PDB entry 5UKM | X-ray diffraction, 3.03 A resolution | chains B and G of the 3 polymer chains in the assembly

== Chain B ==
Protein: Guanine nucleotide-binding protein G(I)/G(S)/G(T) subunit beta-1
From: Homo sapiens
Reference sequence: P62873 (GBB1_HUMAN); residues 2-340 here = UniProt positions 2-340
Sequence (350 residues; row label = number of the first residue in the row; numbers below 1 keep their minus sign (Met-9 is residue -9)):
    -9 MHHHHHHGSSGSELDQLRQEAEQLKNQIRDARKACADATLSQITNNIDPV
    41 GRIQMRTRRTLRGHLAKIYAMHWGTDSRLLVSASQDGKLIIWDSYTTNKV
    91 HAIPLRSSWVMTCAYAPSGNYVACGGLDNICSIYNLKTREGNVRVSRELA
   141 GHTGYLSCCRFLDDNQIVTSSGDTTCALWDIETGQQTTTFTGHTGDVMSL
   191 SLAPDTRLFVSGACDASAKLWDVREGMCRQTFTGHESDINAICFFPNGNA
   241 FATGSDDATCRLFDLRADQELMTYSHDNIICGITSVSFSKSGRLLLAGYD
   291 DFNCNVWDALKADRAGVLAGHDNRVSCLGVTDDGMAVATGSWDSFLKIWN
Unresolved in the structure: -9 to 1
Construct notes: expression tag (-9 to 1)
Swiss-Prot annotation at these positions:
  - modified residue: Ser2 (N-acetylserine), His266 (Phosphohistidine)
  - natural variant: Leu30 (L30F: In MRD42; uncertain significance), Arg52 (R52G: In MRD42), Gly64 (G64V: In MRD42), Asp76 (D76E: In MRD42; D76G: In MRD42), Gly77 (G77S: In MRD42), Lys78 (K78R: In MRD42), Ile80 (I80N: In MRD42; I80T: In MRD42), His91 (H91R: In MRD42; uncertain significance), Ala92 (A92T: In MRD42), Pro94 (P94S: In MRD42), Leu95 (L95P: In MRD42), Arg96 (R96L: In MRD42), 5 further natural variant entries in UniProt

== Chain G ==
Protein: Guanine nucleotide-binding protein G(I)/G(S)/G(O) subunit gamma-2
From: Homo sapiens
Reference sequence: P59768 (GBG2_HUMAN); residues 1-71 here = UniProt positions 1-71
Sequence (71 residues; each row starts with the number of its first residue):
     1 MASNNTASIAQARKLVEQLKMEANIDRIKVSKAAADLMAYCEAHAKEDPL
    51 LTPVPASENPFREKKFFCAIL
Unresolved in the structure: 1-7, 68-71
Glycans and other covalent adducts: O-methylcysteine (CMT) linked to Phe67
Swiss-Prot annotation at these positions:
  - modified residue: Ala2 (N-acetylalanine), Cys68 (Cysteine methyl ester)
  - lipidation: Cys68 (S-geranylgeranyl cysteine)

== Interface between chain B and chain G ==
Pairs across the interface - 85 pairs, chain B then chain G:
  Glu3(B) - Ile9(G)
  Leu4(B) - Ser8(G)
  Leu4(B) - Ala12(G)  hydrophobic
  Leu7(B) - Ile9(G)
  Leu7(B) - Ala12(G)
  Leu7(B) - Arg13(G)
  Glu10(B) - Val16(G)
  Leu14(B) - Val16(G)  hydrophobic
  Ile18(B) - Leu19(G)
  Ile18(B) - Ala23(G)  hydrophobic
  Ile18(B) - Arg27(G)
  Ala21(B) - Arg27(G)
  Arg22(B) - Arg27(G)
  Cys25(B) - Arg27(G)
  Cys25(B) - Ile28(G)
  Cys25(B) - Lys29(G)
  Cys25(B) - Val30(G)  hydrogen bond (backbone-backbone)
  Ala26(B) - Val30(G)  hydrophobic
  Asp27(B) - Lys29(G)
  Asp27(B) - Val30(G)
  Asp27(B) - Ser31(G)  hydrogen bond
  Ala28(B) - Val30(G)
  Leu30(B) - Ala34(G)  hydrophobic
  Ile33(B) - Ser31(G)
  Ile33(B) - Ala34(G)  hydrophobic
  Ile33(B) - Ala35(G)
  Ile33(B) - Met38(G)
  Thr34(B) - Met38(G)
  Ile37(B) - Met38(G)  hydrophobic
  Ile37(B) - Glu42(G)
  Ile43(B) - Leu50(G)
  Met45(B) - Leu50(G)  hydrophobic
  Arg48(B) - Phe61(G)
  Arg48(B) - Arg62(G)
  Arg49(B) - Pro60(G)  hydrogen bond (side chain-backbone)
  Arg49(B) - Phe61(G)
  Ser84(B) - Phe61(G)
  Tyr85(B) - Pro60(G)
  Tyr85(B) - Phe61(G)  hydrophobic
  Tyr85(B) - Phe67(G)  hydrophobic
  Met217(B) - Met21(G)  hydrophobic
  Cys218(B) - Gln18(G)  hydrogen bond (backbone-side chain)
  Arg219(B) - Glu22(G)
  Thr221(B) - Glu22(G)  hydrogen bond
  Phe235(B) - Leu37(G)  hydrophobic
  Phe235(B) - Tyr40(G)  hydrophobic
  Phe235(B) - Cys41(G)  hydrophobic
  Pro236(B) - Tyr40(G)
  Asn237(B) - Tyr40(G)
  Asp254(B) - Ala33(G)
  Arg256(B) - Arg27(G)
  Arg256(B) - Ile28(G)  hydrogen bond (backbone-backbone)
  Arg256(B) - Asp36(G)  salt bridge
  Ala257(B) - Ile28(G)
  Asp258(B) - Ile25(G)
  Asp258(B) - Arg27(G)  salt bridge
  Gln259(B) - Val30(G)
  Leu261(B) - Val30(G)  hydrophobic
  Leu261(B) - Leu37(G)  hydrophobic
  Ser279(B) - Asp48(G)  hydrogen bond
  Ser279(B) - Leu50(G)
  Lys280(B) - Glu47(G)
  Lys280(B) - Asp48(G)
  Ser281(B) - Tyr40(G)
  Ser281(B) - Cys41(G)
  Ser281(B) - His44(G)
  Ser281(B) - Asp48(G)  hydrogen bond
  Ser281(B) - Leu51(G)
  Gly282(B) - Cys41(G)
  Arg283(B) - Cys41(G)
  Arg283(B) - Leu51(G)
  Leu284(B) - Leu50(G)  hydrophobic
  Leu284(B) - Leu51(G)  hydrophobic
  Leu300(B) - Met38(G)  hydrophobic
  Leu300(B) - Cys41(G)  hydrophobic
  Asp323(B) - Pro49(G)
  Gly324(B) - Pro49(G)
  Gly324(B) - Leu50(G)
  Met325(B) - Pro49(G)
  Met325(B) - Val54(G)  hydrophobic
  Ala326(B) - Phe61(G)  hydrophobic
  Ile338(B) - Phe61(G)  hydrophobic
  Asn340(B) - Asn59(G)
  Asn340(B) - Phe61(G)
  Asn340(B) - Arg62(G)  hydrogen bond (backbone-side chain)
Other interface residues (no listed pair), chain B (57 interface residues in all): Ala11, Gln17, Val40, Trp63, Thr181, Gln220, Ala240, Leu252, Val320
Other interface residues (no listed pair), chain G (43 interface residues in all): Lys14, Leu15, Lys20, Asp26, Ala45, Glu58

== Overview ==
The interface between chain B and chain G involves 57 residues on one side and 43 on the other, with 9
hydrogen bonds and 2 salt bridges. Polar contacts include Arg256(B)-Asp36(G), Asp258(B)-Arg27(G) and
Asp27(B)-Ser31(G). Covalently linked O-methylcysteine: at Phe67(G).
Here chain B is Guanine nucleotide-binding protein G(I)/G(S)/G(T) subunit beta-1 and chain G is Guanine
nucleotide-binding protein G(I)/G(S)/G(O) subunit gamma-2, both from Homo sapiens. Entry 5UKM (bovine GRK2 in
complex with human Gbetagamma subunits and CCG258208 (14as)) was determined by X-ray diffraction together with
5UKK and 5UKL from the same study.
